7YEI - chains A and C of the 3 polymer chains in the assembly; structure by X-ray diffraction, 2.70 A resolution.

== Chain A ==
Molecule: Deoxyribodipyrimidine photolyase
From: Methanosarcina mazei
Reference sequence: A0A0F8I5V2 (A0A0F8I5V2_METMZ); residues 3-464 here correspond to UniProt positions 1-462 (UniProt number = residue number - 2)
Chain sequence (482 residues; each row starts with the number of its first residue; numbers below 1 keep their minus sign (Met-17 is residue -17)):
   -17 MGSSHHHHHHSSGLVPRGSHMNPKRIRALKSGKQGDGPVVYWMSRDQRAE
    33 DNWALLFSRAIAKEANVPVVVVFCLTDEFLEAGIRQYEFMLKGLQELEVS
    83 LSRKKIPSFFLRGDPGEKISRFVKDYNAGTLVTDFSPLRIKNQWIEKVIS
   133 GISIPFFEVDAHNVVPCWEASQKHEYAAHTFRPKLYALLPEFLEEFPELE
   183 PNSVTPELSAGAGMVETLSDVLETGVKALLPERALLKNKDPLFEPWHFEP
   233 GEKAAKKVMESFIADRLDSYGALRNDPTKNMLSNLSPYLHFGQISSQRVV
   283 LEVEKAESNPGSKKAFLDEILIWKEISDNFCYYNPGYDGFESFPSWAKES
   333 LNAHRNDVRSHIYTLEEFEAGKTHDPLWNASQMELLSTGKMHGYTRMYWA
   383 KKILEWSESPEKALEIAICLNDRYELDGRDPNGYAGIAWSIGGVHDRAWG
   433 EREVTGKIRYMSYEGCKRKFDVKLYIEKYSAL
Not modelled in the structure: -17 to -3, 189-197, 463-464
Construct notes: initiating methionine (-17); expression tag (-16 to 2); engineered mutation Thr377 (Met375 in A0A0F8I5V2)
Small-molecule neighbours: FAD (flavin-adenine dinucleotide): Tyr252, Leu264, Ser265, Asn266, Leu267, Ser268, Leu271, Phe298, Glu301, Ile302, Trp305, Lys306, Ser309, Lys372, Gly375, Arg378, Met379, Ala382, Asn403, Glu407, Asp409, Gly410, Asp412, Asn414, Gly415, Gly418, Ile419, Ser422
Reported in the primary citation:
  - catalytic residues: Arg256 (proposed by the authors, not directly observed)

== Chain C ==
Molecule: CPD photolesion containing DNA after repair
Sequence (15 nucleotides; each row starts with the number of its first residue):
     1 ATCGGCTTCGCGCAA
Not modelled in the structure: 1-2, 15

== Chain A / chain C interface ==
Residue-residue contacts (24):
  Ala159(A) with DT7(C), phosphate contact
  Ala160(A) with DT7(C), hydrogen bond to the phosphate
  His161(A) with DC6(C), hydrogen bond to the phosphate; DT7(C), salt bridge to the phosphate
  Arg164(A) with DT7(C), salt bridge to the phosphate
  Arg256(A) with DT7(C), hydrogen bond to the base; DT8(C), hydrogen bond to the base
  Asn257(A) with DT8(C), base contact
  Glu301(A) with DT7(C), hydrogen bond to the base
  Trp305(A) with DT7(C), stacking on the base
  Tyr376(A) with DC9(C), hydrogen bond to the phosphate
  Met379(A) with DT8(C), base contact
  Trp421(A) with DT8(C), base contact
  Arg429(A) with DC6(C), base contact
  Trp431(A) with DC9(C), base contact
  Arg441(A) with DT8(C), salt bridge to the phosphate; DC9(C), hydrogen bond to the sugar
  Tyr442(A) with DC9(C), phosphate contact; DG10(C), sugar contact
  Met443(A) with DC9(C), phosphate contact; DG10(C), phosphate contact
  Ser444(A) with DG10(C), phosphate contact
  Gly447(A) with DG10(C), phosphate contact
  Lys451(A) with DC9(C), phosphate contact
Interface residues without a listed pair, chain A (22 interface residues in all): Glu446, Cys448, Arg450
Interface residues without a listed pair, chain C (6 interface residues in all): DC11

== In short ==
22 residues of chain A and 6 residues of chain C are in contact; the contacts include 7 hydrogen bonds, 3 salt
bridges and 1 aromatic stacking contact. Among the polar pairs are Arg256(A)-DT7(C), Arg256(A)-DT8(C) and
Glu301(A)-DT7(C). Bound to chain A: flavin-adenine dinucleotide. From the paper: the catalytic residue
Arg256(A).
Chain A is Deoxyribodipyrimidine photolyase (Methanosarcina mazei) and chain C is CPD photolesion containing
DNA after repair; the structure, TR-SFX MmCPDII-DNA complex: 10 ns time-point collected in SACLA. Includes 10
ns, dark, and extrapolated structure ..., was determined by X-ray diffraction, deposited together with 7YC7,
7YCM, 7YCP, 7YCR, 7YD6, 7YD7 and 10 further entries.
